PDB entry 6O7W | electron microscopy, 7.00 A resolution (low resolution: residue-level contacts below are approximate; hydrogen-bond / salt-bridge calls are withheld) | chains F and A of the 31 polymer chains in the assembly

# Chain F
Protein: V-type proton ATPase subunit B
From: Saccharomyces cerevisiae (strain ATCC 204508 / S288c)
Reference sequence: P16140 (VATB_YEAST); residue numbers follow UniProt; this construct covers 1-517
Amino-acid sequence (517 residues; each row starts with the number of its first residue):
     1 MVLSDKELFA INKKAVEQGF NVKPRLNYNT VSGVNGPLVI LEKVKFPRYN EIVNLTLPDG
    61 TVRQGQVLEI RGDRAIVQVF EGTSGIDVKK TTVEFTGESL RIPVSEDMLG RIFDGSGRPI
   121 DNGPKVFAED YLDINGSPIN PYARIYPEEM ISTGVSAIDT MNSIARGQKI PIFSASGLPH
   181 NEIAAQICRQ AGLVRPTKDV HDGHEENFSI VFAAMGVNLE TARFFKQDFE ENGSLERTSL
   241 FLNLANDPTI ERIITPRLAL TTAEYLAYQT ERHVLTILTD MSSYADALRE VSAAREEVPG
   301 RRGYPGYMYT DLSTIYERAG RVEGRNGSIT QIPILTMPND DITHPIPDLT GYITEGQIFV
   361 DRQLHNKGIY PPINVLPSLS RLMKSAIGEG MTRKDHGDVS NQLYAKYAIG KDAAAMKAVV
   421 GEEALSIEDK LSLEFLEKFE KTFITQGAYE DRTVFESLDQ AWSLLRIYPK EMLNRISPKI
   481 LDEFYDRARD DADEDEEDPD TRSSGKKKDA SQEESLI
Disordered / not traced: 1-28, 486-517
UniProt features mapped onto this chain:
  - binding site (ATP): R381
  - modified residue (Phosphoserine): S4, S137, S503, S504, S511, S515
  - cross-link (Glycyl lysine isopeptide (Lys-Gly)): K14 (interchain with G-Cter in ubiquitin), K508 (interchain with G-Cter in ubiquitin)

# Chain A
Protein: Vacuolar ATP synthase catalytic subunit A
From: Saccharomyces cerevisiae (strain RM11-1a)
Reference sequence: B3LH69 (B3LH69_YEAS1); residues 0-616 here correspond to UniProt positions 1-617 (UniProt number = residue number + 1)
Amino-acid sequence (639 residues; row label = number of the first residue in the row; numbering starts at 0):
     0 MAGAIENARK EIKRISLEDH AESEYGAIYS VSGPVVIAEN MIGCAMYELV KVGHDNLVGE
    60 VIRIDGDKAT IQVYEETAGL TVGDPVLRTG KPLSVELGPG LMETIYDGIQ RPLKAIKEES
   120 QSIYIPRGID TPALDRTIKW QFTPGKFQVG DHISGGDIYG SVFENSLISS HKILLPPRSR
   180 GTITWIAPAG EYTLDEKILE VEFDGKKSDF TLYHTWPVRV PRPVTEKLSA DYPLLTGQRV
   240 LDALFPCVQG GTTCIPGAFG CGKTVISQSL SKYSNSDAII YVGCGERGNE MAEVLMEFPE
   300 LYTEMSGTKE PIMKRTTLVA NTSNMPVAAR EASIYTGITL AEYFRDQGKN VSMIADSSSR
   360 WAEALREISG RLGEMPADQG FPAYLGAKLA SFYERAGKAV ALGSPDRTGS VSIVAAVSPA
   420 GGDFSDPVTT ATLGITQVFW GLDKKLAQRK HFPSINTSVS YSKYTNVLNK FYDSNYPEFP
   480 VLRDRMKEIL SNAEELEQVV QLVGKSALSD SDKITLDVAT LIKEDFLQQN GYSTYDAFCP
   540 IWKTFDMMRA FISYHDEAQK AVANGANWSK LADSTGDVKH AVSSSKFFEP SRGEKEVHGE
   600 FEKLLSTMQE RFAESTDDYK DHDGDYKDHD IDYKDDDDK
Disordered / not traced: 0-23, 617-638

# Interface between chain F and chain A
Pairs across the interface - 15 pairs, chain F then chain A:
  S32(F) with G65(A)
  G33(F) with I63(A)
  V34(F) with R62(A); I63(A)
  I86(F) with C43(A)
  D87(F) with G42(A); C43(A)
  V88(F) with I41(A); G42(A)
  K89(F) with I41(A)
  L219(F) with E393(A)
  A245(F) with A386(A); A389(A)
  E290(F) with A382(A)
  P338(F) with T429(A)
Interface residues without a listed pair, chain F (23 interface residues in all): N35, T83, S84, G85, K90, G177, N218, N246, R289, A293, A418, V419
Interface residues without a listed pair, chain A (18 interface residues in all): A44, M45, M374, S390, I434, Y460, L501

# Overview
Chain F and chain A form an interface of 23 and 18 residues respectively. UniProt lists ATP-binding residue
R381(F) on chain F.
Here chain F is V-type proton ATPase subunit B (Saccharomyces cerevisiae (strain ATCC 204508 / S288c)) and
chain A is Vacuolar ATP synthase catalytic subunit A (Saccharomyces cerevisiae (strain RM11-1a)). Entry 6O7W
(Saccharomyces cerevisiae V-ATPase Stv1-V1VO State 2) was determined by electron microscopy (same publication
as 6O7T, 6O7U, 6O7V and 6O7X).
